8TW6 - chains A and B of the 8 polymer chains in the assembly; structure by electron microscopy, 3.10 A resolution.

== Chain A ==
Name: TCR alpha
From: Homo sapiens
Chain sequence (274 residues; row label = number of the first residue in the row):
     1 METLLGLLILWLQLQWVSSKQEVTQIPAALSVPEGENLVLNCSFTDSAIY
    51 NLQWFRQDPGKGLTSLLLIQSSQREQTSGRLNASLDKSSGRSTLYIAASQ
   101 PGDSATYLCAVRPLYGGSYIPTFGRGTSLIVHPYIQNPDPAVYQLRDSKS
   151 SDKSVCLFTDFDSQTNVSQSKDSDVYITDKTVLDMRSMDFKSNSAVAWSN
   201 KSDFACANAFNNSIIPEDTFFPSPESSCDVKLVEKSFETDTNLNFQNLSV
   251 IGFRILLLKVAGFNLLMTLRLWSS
Not modelled in the structure: 1-26, 71-72, 111-117, 136-138, 146-154, 166-171, 227-240, 264-274
Disulfide bonds: C42-C109, C156-C206
From the paper describing this entry:
  - mutagenesis - S104C/V182C: decreased signaling in response to 8 mug/mL of tetramers
  - mutagenesis - S104C/V182C: unchanged signaling in response to ionomycin
  - mutagenesis - S104C/V182C: unchanged binding to HLA
  - mutagenesis - S104C/V182C: unchanged signaling in response to phorbol 12-myristate 13-acetate (PMA)
  - mutagenesis - S104C/V182C: unchanged localization

== Chain B ==
Name: T cell receptor beta variable 6-5, T cell receptor beta chain MC.7.G5, MCHERRY
From: Homo sapiens
Reference sequence: chimeric construct of A0A0K0K1A5, P0DTU4, A0A4D6FVK6: residues 1-114 from A0A0K0K1A5 (TVB65_HUMAN) positions 1-114 (same numbers); residues 128-311 from P0DTU4 positions 132-315 (UniProt number = residue number + 4); residues 322-556 from A0A4D6FVK6 positions 2-236 (UniProt number = residue number - 320)
Chain sequence (556 residues; each row starts with the number of its first residue):
     1 MSIGLLCCAALSLLWAGPVNAGVTQTPKFQVLKTGQSMTLQCAQDMNHEY
    51 MSWYRQDPGMGLRLIHYSVGAGITDQGEVPNGYNVSRSTTEDFPLRLLSA
   101 APSQTSVYFCASSYVGNTGELFFGEGSRLTVLEDLKNVFPPEVAVFEPSE
   151 AEISHTQKATLVCLATGFYPDHVELSWWVNGKEVHSGVSTDPQPLKEQPA
   201 LNDSRYCLSSRLRVSATFWQNPRNHFRCQVQFYGLSENDEWTQDRAKPVT
   251 QIVSAEAWGRADCGFTSESYQQGVLSATILYEILLGKATLYAVLVSALVL
   301 MAMVKRKDSRGASLEVLFQGPVSKGEEDNMAIIKEFMRFKVHMEGSVNGH
   351 EFEIEGEGEGRPYEGTQTAKLKVTKGGPLPFAWDILSPQFMYGSKAYVKH
   401 PADIPDYLKLSFPEGFKWERVMNFEDGGVVTVTQDSSLQDGEFIYKVKLR
   451 GTNFPSDGPVMQKKTMGWEASSERMYPEDGALKGEIKQRLKLKDGGHYDA
   501 EVKTTYKAKKPVQLPGAYNVNIKLDITSHNEDYTIVEQYERAEGRHSTGG
   551 MDELYK
Not modelled in the structure: 1-30, 71-79, 85-88, 134-135, 192-195, 201-205, 235-240, 258-273, 296-556
Disulfide bonds: C42-C110, C163-C228
Construct notes: linker (115-127, 312-321)
UniProt features mapped onto this chain:
  - glycosylation (N-linked (GlcNAc...) asparagine): N84, N202
  - region: C263 to A277 (Connecting peptide)

== Interface between chain A and chain B ==
Pairs across the interface - 68 pairs, chain A then chain B:
  Y50(A) with T118(B)
  N51(A) with G119(B), hydrogen bond (side chain-backbone); L121(B)
  Q53(A) with T118(B)
  Q57(A) with Q56(B), hydrogen bond
  P59(A) with S176(B); T190(B)
  G60(A) with E125(B); S176(B); E183(B)
  K61(A) with E183(B), salt bridge; V184(B), hydrogen bond (side chain-backbone); H185(B), hydrogen bond; V188(B)
  G62(A) with F109(B); E125(B)
  L63(A) with F123(B), hydrophobic
  Q70(A) with N117(B), hydrogen bond (side chain-backbone); T118(B), hydrogen bond (side chain-backbone)
  S118(A) with Y67(B), hydrogen bond (backbone-side chain)
  Y119(A) with V115(B)
  I120(A) with Y54(B); Y67(B)
  P121(A) with Y54(B), hydrogen bond (backbone-side chain); L121(B), hydrophobic; F123(B), hydrophobic
  D139(A) with H155(B)
  Y143(A) with A151(B); E152(B); H155(B), hydrogen bond; T156(B), hydrogen bond
  Q144(A) with S149(B)
  L145(A) with E147(B)
  V155(A) with F146(B), hydrophobic
  L157(A) with T160(B)
  D160(A) with T156(B)
  Y176(A) with E197(B)
  T181(A) with R211(B), hydrogen bond
  L183(A) with G187(B); V188(B); S189(B); R211(B); R213(B)
  D184(A) with G187(B), hydrogen bond (backbone-backbone)
  M185(A) with R213(B); V214(B); S215(B)
  M188(A) with K158(B); S215(B)
  K191(A) with R213(B)
  S192(A) with R211(B), hydrogen bond (backbone-side chain); R213(B), hydrogen bond
  S194(A) with R211(B)
  W198(A) with F146(B), hydrophobic; L164(B), hydrophobic
  F220(A) with H155(B)
  S226(A) with A151(B)
  T241(A) with N221(B); R223(B)
  N242(A) with R223(B), hydrogen bond (backbone-side chain)
  Q246(A) with T278(B)
  N247(A) with R223(B)
  V250(A) with Y281(B)
  F253(A) with Y281(B), hydrophobic; L285(B), hydrophobic
  L257(A) with Y281(B), hydrophobic
  F263(A) with Y291(B), hydrophobic; L294(B), hydrophobic
Other interface residues (no listed pair), chain A (53 interface residues in all): F55, D58, S65, A110, T122, F123, A141, R186, F190, N193, V196, L256
Other interface residues (no listed pair), chain B (51 interface residues in all): S52, L62, E120, G124, S154, V162, S186, L284, A288, V295

== Overview ==
Chain A and chain B form an interface of 53 and 51 residues respectively, with 15 hydrogen bonds and 1 salt
bridge. Polar contacts include K61(A)-E183(B), N51(A)-G119(B) and Q57(A)-Q56(B). From the paper: S104C/V182C
of chain A reduce signaling in response to 8 mug/mL of tetramers; S104C/V182C of chain A leave signaling in
response to ionomycin unchanged.
Here chain A is TCR alpha and chain B is T cell receptor beta variable 6-5, T cell receptor beta chain
MC.7.G5, MCHERRY, both from Homo sapiens. Entry 8TW6 (TCR in nanodisc ND-II) was determined by electron
microscopy (same publication as 8TW4).
